Entry 4GPT (X-ray diffraction, 2.22 A resolution); this record covers chains B and C of the 3 polymer chains in the assembly.

[Chain B]
Molecule: Ran-specific GTPase-activating protein 1
Source organism: Saccharomyces cerevisiae
Reference sequence: P41920 (YRB1_YEAST); residue numbers follow UniProt; this construct covers 62-201
Amino-acid sequence (140 residues; row label = number of the first residue in the row):
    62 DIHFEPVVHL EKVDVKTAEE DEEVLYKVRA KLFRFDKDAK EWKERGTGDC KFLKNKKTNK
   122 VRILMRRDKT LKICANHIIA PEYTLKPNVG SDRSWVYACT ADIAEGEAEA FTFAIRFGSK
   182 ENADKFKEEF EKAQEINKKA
Unresolved in the structure: 62-77, 201
Sequence notes: conflict Ala79 (Met in P41920), Lys98 (Ala in P41920)

[Chain C]
Molecule: Exportin-1
Source organism: Saccharomyces cerevisiae
Reference sequence: P30822 (XPO1_YEAST); residues 1-1058 here = UniProt positions 1-1058
Amino-acid sequence (1060 residues; numbered -1 to 1058; the number before each row is that of its first residue; numbers below 1 keep their minus sign (Gly-1 is residue -1)):
    -1 GAMEGILDFS NDLDIALLDQ VVSTFYQGSG VQQKQAQEIL TKFQDNPDAW QKADQILQFS
    59 TNPQSKFIAL SILDKLITRK WKLLPNDHRI GIRNFVVGMI ISMCQDDEVF KTQKNLINKS
   119 DLTLVQILKQ EWPQNWPEFI PELIGSSSSS VNVCENNMIV LKLLSEEVFD FSAEQMTQAK
   179 ALHLKNSMSK EFEQIFKLCF QVLEQGSSSS LIVATLESLL RYLHWIPYRY IYETNILELL
   239 STKFMTSPDT RAITLKCLTE VSNLKIPQDN DLIKRQTVLF FQNTLQQIAT SVMPVTADLK
   299 ATYANANGND QSFLQDLAMF LTTYLARNRA LLESDESLRE LLLNAHQYLI QLSKIEEREL
   359 FKTTLDYWHN LVADLFYEVQ RLPATEMSPL IQLSVGSQAI STGSGALNPE YMKRFPLKKH
   419 IYEEICSQLR LVIIENMVRP EEVLVVENDE GEIVREFVKE SDTIQLYKSE REVLVYLTHL
   479 NVIDTEEIMI SKLARQIDGS EWSWHNINTL SWAIGSISGT MSEDTEKRFV VTVIKDLLDL
   539 CVKKRGKDNK AVVASDIMYV VGQYPRFLKA HWNFLRTVIL KLFEFMHETH EGVQDMACDT
   599 FIKIVQKCKY HFVIQQPRES EPFIQTIIRD IQKTTADLQP QQVHTFYKAC GIIISEERSV
   659 AERNRLLSDL MQLPNMAWDT IVEQSTANPT LLLDSETVKI IANIIKTNVA VCTSMGADFY
   719 PQLGHIYYNM LQLYRAVSSM ISAQVAAEGL IATKTPKVRG LRTIKKEILK LVETYISKAR
   779 NLDDVVKVLV EPLLNAVLED YMNNVPDARD AEVLNCMTTV VEKVGHMIPQ GVILILQSVF
   839 ECTLDMINKD FTEYPEHRVE FYKLLKVINE KSFAAFLELP PAAFKLFVDA ICWAFKHNNR
   899 DVEVNGLQIA LDLVKNIERM GNVPFANEFH KNYFFIFVSE TFFVLTDSDH KSGFSKQALL
   959 LMKLISLVYD NKISVPLYQE AEVPQGTSNQ VYLSQYLANM LSNAFPHLTS EQIASFLSAL
  1019 TKQCKDLVVF KGTLRDFLVQ IKEVGGDPTD YLFAEDKENA
Unresolved in the structure: 377-413, 1053-1058
Sequence notes: expression tag (-1 to 0); engineered mutation Cys539 (Thr in P30822), Cys1022 (Tyr in P30822)
Glycans and other covalent adducts: kpt-251 (51K) linked to Cys539
Ligand contacts: kpt-251 (51K; 2-(2-{3-[3,5-bis(trifluoromethyl)phenyl]-1H-1,2,4-triazol-1-yl}ethyl)-1,3,4-oxadiazole): Leu536, Lys548, Val551, Ala552, Ile555, Met556, Val559, Phe572, Thr575, Val576, Lys579, Leu580, Phe583, Glu586
From the paper describing this entry:
  - binding site for kpt-251: Cys539

[Chain B / chain C interface]
Residue-residue contacts (9; chain B residue first):
  Arg90(B) - Phe455(C)
  Val150(B) - Ile749(C)  hydrophobic
  Val150(B) - Thr753(C)
  Val150(B) - Pro754(C)
  Gly151(B) - Lys752(C)
  Gly151(B) - Pro754(C)
  Gly151(B) - Arg757(C)  hydrogen bond (backbone-side chain)
  Ser152(B) - Pro754(C)
  Asp153(B) - Pro754(C)

[Overview]
The interface between chain B and chain C involves 5 residues on one side and 6 on the other; the contacts
include 1 hydrogen bond. Its one hydrogen-bonded contact is Gly151(B)-Arg757(C). Kpt-251 is covalently linked
to Cys539(C). The paper reports a binding site for kpt-251 at Cys539(C).
Chain B is Ran-specific GTPase-activating protein 1 and chain C is Exportin-1, both from Saccharomyces
cerevisiae; the structure, Crystal structure of KPT251 in complex with CRM1-Ran-RanBP1, was determined by
X-ray diffraction.
